Entry 4QLT (X-ray diffraction, 2.80 A resolution); this record covers chains K and W of the 28 polymer chains in the assembly.

== Chain K ==
Protein: Proteasome subunit beta type-5
Organism: Saccharomyces cerevisiae
Notes: EC 3.4.25.1
UniProtKB: P30656 (PSB5_YEAST); residues 1-212 here correspond to UniProt positions 76-287 (UniProt number = residue number + 75)
Chain sequence (212 residues; row label = number of the first residue in the row):
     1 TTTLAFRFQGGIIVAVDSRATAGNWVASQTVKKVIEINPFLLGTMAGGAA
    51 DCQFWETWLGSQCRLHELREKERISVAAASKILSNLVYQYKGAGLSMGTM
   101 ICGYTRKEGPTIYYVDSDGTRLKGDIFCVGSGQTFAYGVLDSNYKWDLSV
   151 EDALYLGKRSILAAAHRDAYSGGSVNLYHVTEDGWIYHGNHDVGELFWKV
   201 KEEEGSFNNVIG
Bound ions: Mg2+: Ala165, Asp168, Ser171 (shared with Asp204(W) of chain W)
Small-molecule neighbours: 39V (N-[(3-methyl-1H-inden-2-yl)carbonyl]-D-alanyl-N-[(2S,4R)-5-hydroxy-4-methyl-3-oxo-1-phenylpentan-2-yl]-L-tryptophanamide): Thr1, Arg19, Ala20, Thr21, Ala22, Val31, Lys33, Met45, Ala46, Gly47, Gly48, Ala49, Ser96, Ser131, Tyr170

== Chain W ==
Protein: Proteasome subunit beta type-3
Organism: Saccharomyces cerevisiae
Notes: EC 3.4.25.1
UniProtKB: P25451 (PSB3_YEAST); residues 0-204 here correspond to UniProt positions 1-205 (UniProt number = residue number + 1)
Chain sequence (205 residues; row label = number of the first residue in the row; numbering starts at 0):
     0 MSDPSSINGGIVVAMTGKDCVAIACDLRLGSQSLGVSNKFEKIFHYGHVF
    50 LGITGLATDVTTLNEMFRYKTNLYKLKEERAIEPETFTQLVSSSLYERRF
   100 GPYFVGPVVAGINSKSGKPFIAGFDLIGCIDEAKDFIVSGTASDQLFGMC
   150 ESLYEPNLEPEDLFETISQALLNAADRDALSGWGAVVYIIKKDEVVKRYL
   200 KMRQD
Disordered / not traced: 0
UniProt features mapped onto this chain:
  - modified residue: Ser30 (Phosphoserine)
  - cross-link: Lys69 (Glycyl lysine isopeptide (Lys-Gly) (interchain with G-Cter in ubiquitin))
Bound ions: Mg2+: Asp204 (shared with Ala165(K), Asp168(K), Ser171(K) of chain K)

== Chain K / chain W interface ==
Pairs across the interface (49; chain K residue first):
  Arg19(K) with Asp204(W), salt bridge
  Asn24(K) with Arg176(W); Asp177(W); Ala178(W), hydrogen bond (backbone-backbone); Leu179(W)
  Trp25(K) with Gln144(W); Arg176(W)
  Val26(K) with Asp175(W); Arg176(W), hydrogen bond (backbone-side chain); Asp177(W); Ala178(W)
  Ala27(K) with Arg176(W), hydrogen bond (backbone-side chain)
  Ser28(K) with Arg176(W)
  Gln29(K) with Arg202(W); Asp204(W)
  Phe135(K) with Leu33(W), hydrophobic
  Ala165(K) with Asp204(W)
  His166(K) with Asn37(W); Trp182(W), hydrogen bond (backbone-side chain); Gln203(W), hydrogen bond (side chain-backbone)
  Arg167(K) with Ser32(W); Leu33(W); Gly34(W), hydrogen bond (side chain-backbone); Val35(W), hydrogen bond (side chain-backbone); Trp182(W)
  Asp168(K) with Ser32(W)
  Ala169(K) with Arg27(W); Ser32(W), hydrogen bond (backbone-backbone); Ala178(W)
  Tyr170(K) with Ser32(W); Ala178(W), hydrophobic
  Ser171(K) with Asp204(W)
  Gly172(K) with Asp204(W)
  Gly173(K) with Arg202(W), hydrogen bond (backbone-side chain); Asp204(W), hydrogen bond (backbone-side chain)
  Asp192(K) with Arg202(W), salt bridge
  Val193(K) with Arg202(W)
  Gly194(K) with Arg202(W)
  Phe197(K) with Gln203(W)
  Trp198(K) with Lys200(W); Met201(W); Gln203(W)
  Asn209(K) with Asn37(W), hydrogen bond (backbone-side chain); Lys38(W)
  Val210(K) with Asn37(W); Gln203(W)
  Ile211(K) with Leu26(W), hydrophobic; Lys38(W); Tyr198(W), hydrophobic
Also at the interface, not in a pair above, chain W (24 interface residues in all): Ser5, Gln31, Ser36

== Overview ==
Chain K and chain W form an interface of 25 and 24 residues respectively, with 11 hydrogen bonds and 2 salt
bridges. Polar pairs include Arg19(K)-Asp204(W), Asp192(K)-Arg202(W) and Val26(K)-Arg176(W). Chain K binds
compound 39V. The Mg2+ site is built by Ala165(K), Asp168(K), Ser171(K) and Asp204(W).
Here chain K is Proteasome subunit beta type-5 and chain W is Proteasome subunit beta type-3, both from
Saccharomyces cerevisiae. Entry 4QLT (yCP in complex with tripeptidic epoxyketone inhibitor 2 (PR924)) was
determined by X-ray diffraction, deposited together with 4QLQ, 4QLS, 4QLU and 4QLV.
